3TVM - chains C and D of the 4 polymer chains in the assembly; structure by X-ray diffraction, 2.80 A resolution.

[Chain C]
Protein: Valpha14 (mouse variable domain, human constant domain)
Source organism: Mus musculus, Homo sapiens
Sequence (209 residues; each row starts with the number of its first residue; note: 3 numbers in that range are skipped by the numbering (no residue carries them; nothing is unmodelled there); numbers below 1 keep their minus sign (Met-1 is residue -1)):
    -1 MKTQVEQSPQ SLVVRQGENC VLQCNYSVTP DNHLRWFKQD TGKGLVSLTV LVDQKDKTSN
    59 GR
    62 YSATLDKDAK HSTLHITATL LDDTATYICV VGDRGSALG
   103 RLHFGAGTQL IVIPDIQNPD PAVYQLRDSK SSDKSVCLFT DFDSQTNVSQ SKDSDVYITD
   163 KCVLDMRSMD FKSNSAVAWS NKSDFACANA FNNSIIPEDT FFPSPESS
Unresolved in the structure: -1 to 0, 152-154, 207-210
Cystine bridges: Cys22-Cys90, Cys139-Cys189
Residues lining bound ligands: smc124 (07P; N-[(2S,3R)-10-[(1R,2R)-2-decylcyclopropyl]-1-(alpha-D-galactopyranosyloxy)-3-hydroxydecan-2-yl]hexacosanamide): Pro28, Asn30, Asp94, Arg95, Gly96

[Chain D]
Protein: Vbeta8.2 (mouse variable domain, human constant domain)
Source organism: Mus musculus, Homo sapiens
Sequence (241 residues; row label = number of the first residue in the row; numbering starts at 0):
     0 MEAAVTQSPR NKVAVTGGKV TLSCNQTNNH NNMYWYRQDT GHGLRLIHYS YGAGSTEKGD
    60 IPDGYKASRP SQENFSLILE LATPSQTSVY FCASGDEGYT QYFGPGTRLL VLEDLRNVTP
   120 PKVSLFEPSK AEISHTQKAT LVCLATGFYP DHVELSWWVN GKEVHSGVCT DPQPLKEQPA
   180 LNDSRYSLSS RLRVSATFWQ NPRNHFRCQV QFYGLSENDE WTQDRAKPVT QIVSAEAWGR
   240 A
Unresolved in the structure: 0-1
Cystine bridges: Cys23-Cys91, Cys142-Cys207

[How chain C and chain D interact]
Disulfides between the chains: Cys164(C)-Cys168(D)
Contacting residue pairs (86; chain C residue first):
  Asn30(C) - Tyr98(D)
  His31(C) - Tyr98(D)
  Arg33(C) - Tyr98(D)
  Arg33(C) - Thr99(D)
  Gln37(C) - Gln37(D)  hydrogen bond
  Gln37(C) - Phe90(D)
  Gly40(C) - Arg107(D)  hydrogen bond (backbone-side chain)
  Lys41(C) - Phe90(D)
  Gly42(C) - Phe90(D)
  Val50(C) - Tyr98(D)
  Ile89(C) - Gln37(D)
  Arg95(C) - Tyr98(D)
  Gly96(C) - Tyr98(D)
  Ser97(C) - Glu96(D)
  Ser97(C) - Gly97(D)
  Ser97(C) - Tyr98(D)
  Ala98(C) - Asn31(D)
  Ala98(C) - Tyr33(D)
  Ala98(C) - Asp95(D)
  Ala98(C) - Glu96(D)  hydrogen bond (backbone-backbone)
  Ala98(C) - Gly97(D)  hydrogen bond (backbone-backbone)
  Arg103(C) - Leu45(D)
  Arg103(C) - Tyr48(D)  hydrogen bond
  Leu104(C) - Gln100(D)
  Phe106(C) - Gly42(D)
  Phe106(C) - Leu43(D)
  Phe106(C) - Phe102(D)  hydrophobic
  Gly107(C) - Gly42(D)
  Ala108(C) - Gly40(D)
  Asp122(C) - His134(D)  salt bridge
  Asp122(C) - Thr135(D)
  Tyr126(C) - Ser128(D)
  Tyr126(C) - Ala130(D)
  Tyr126(C) - Glu131(D)
  Tyr126(C) - His134(D)
  Tyr126(C) - Thr135(D)
  Gln127(C) - Ser128(D)
  Leu128(C) - Phe125(D)
  Leu128(C) - Glu126(D)
  Leu128(C) - Thr139(D)
  Leu128(C) - Val141(D)  hydrophobic
  Arg129(C) - Phe125(D)
  Arg129(C) - Glu126(D)  hydrogen bond (backbone-backbone)
  Asp130(C) - Ser123(D)  hydrogen bond
  Asp130(C) - Leu124(D)
  Asp130(C) - Phe125(D)
  Ser131(C) - Leu124(D)  hydrogen bond (backbone-backbone)
  Ser131(C) - Glu126(D)
  Ser131(C) - Glu235(D)  hydrogen bond (side chain-backbone)
  Ser131(C) - Ala236(D)
  Lys132(C) - Glu235(D)  salt bridge
  Lys136(C) - Phe125(D)
  Ser137(C) - Phe125(D)
  Val138(C) - Phe125(D)  hydrophobic
  Leu140(C) - Thr139(D)
  Leu140(C) - Val141(D)  hydrophobic
  Asp143(C) - Thr135(D)
  Asp143(C) - Arg192(D)  salt bridge
  Tyr159(C) - Glu176(D)  hydrogen bond (side chain-backbone)
  Ile160(C) - Leu174(D)
  Thr161(C) - Asp170(D)
  Thr161(C) - Ser188(D)
  Thr161(C) - Arg190(D)  hydrogen bond
  Cys164(C) - Cys168(D)  disulfide
  Cys164(C) - Thr169(D)
  Val165(C) - Cys168(D)
  Leu166(C) - Gly166(D)
  Leu166(C) - Val167(D)
  Leu166(C) - Cys168(D)  hydrophobic
  Leu166(C) - Arg192(D)
  Asp167(C) - Ser165(D)
  Asp167(C) - Gly166(D)  hydrogen bond (backbone-backbone)
  Met168(C) - Lys137(D)
  Met168(C) - Ser165(D)
  Met168(C) - Arg192(D)
  Arg169(C) - Ser165(D)  hydrogen bond (backbone-side chain)
  Met171(C) - Ser194(D)
  Phe173(C) - Lys137(D)
  Phe173(C) - Arg192(D)
  Ser175(C) - Arg192(D)  hydrogen bond
  Ser177(C) - Arg190(D)  hydrogen bond
  Val179(C) - Ser188(D)
  Val179(C) - Arg190(D)
  Trp181(C) - Leu143(D)  hydrophobic
  Trp181(C) - Ser186(D)
  Pro205(C) - Ala130(D)  hydrophobic
Other interface residues (no listed pair), chain C (55 interface residues in all): Phe35, Leu43, Val48, Leu99, Thr142, Asp162, Ser170, Phe203
Other interface residues (no listed pair), chain D (52 interface residues in all): Tyr35, His41, Tyr50, Asp59, Pro104, Pro127, Lys175

[Overview]
55 residues of chain C and 52 residues of chain D are in contact, with 1 disulfide bond, 15 hydrogen bonds and
3 salt bridges. Polar pairs include Asp122(C)-His134(D), Lys132(C)-Glu235(D) and Asp143(C)-Arg192(D). Ligands
of chain C: smc124.
Chain C is Valpha14 (mouse variable domain, human constant domain) and chain D is Vbeta8.2 (mouse variable
domain, human constant domain), both from Mus musculus, Homo sapiens; the structure, Structure of the mouse
CD1d-SMC124-iNKT TCR complex, was determined by X-ray diffraction.
